Entry 9CZ2 (electron microscopy, 4.40 A resolution (low resolution: residue-level contacts below are approximate; hydrogen-bond / salt-bridge calls are withheld)); this record covers chains XV and XW of the 36 polymer chains in the assembly.

# Chain XV
Molecule: Modulator of FtsH protease HflC
Source organism: Escherichia coli BL21
UniProtKB: A0A376L393 (A0A376L393_ECOLX); residues 1-334 here correspond to UniProt positions 21-354 (UniProt number = residue number + 20)
Chain sequence (334 residues; numbered 1 to 334; the number before each row is that of its first residue):
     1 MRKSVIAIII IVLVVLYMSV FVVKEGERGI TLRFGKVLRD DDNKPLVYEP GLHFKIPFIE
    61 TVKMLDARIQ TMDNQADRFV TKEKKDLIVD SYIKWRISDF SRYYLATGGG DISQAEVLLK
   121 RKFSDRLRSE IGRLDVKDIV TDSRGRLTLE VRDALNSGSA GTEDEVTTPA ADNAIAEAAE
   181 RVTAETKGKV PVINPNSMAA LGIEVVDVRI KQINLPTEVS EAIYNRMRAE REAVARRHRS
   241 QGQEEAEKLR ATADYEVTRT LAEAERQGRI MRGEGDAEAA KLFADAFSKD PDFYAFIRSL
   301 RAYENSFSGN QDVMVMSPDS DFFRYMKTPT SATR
Unresolved in the structure: 1-232, 330-334

# Chain XW
Molecule: Modulator of FtsH protease HflK
Source organism: Escherichia coli BL21
UniProtKB: C3SG32 (C3SG32_ECOLX); residue numbers follow UniProt; this construct covers 1-419
Chain sequence (419 residues; row label = number of the first residue in the row):
     1 MAWNQPGNNG QDRDPWGSSK PGGNSEGNGN KGGRDQGPPD LDDIFRKLSK KLGGLGGGKG
    61 TGSGGGSSSQ GPRPQLGGRV VTIAAAAIVI IWAASGFYTI KEAERGVVTR FGKFSHLVEP
   121 GLNWKPTFID EVKPVNVEAV RELAASGVML TSDENVVRVE MNVQYRVTNP EKYLYSVTSP
   181 DDSLRQATDS ALRGVIGKYT MDRILTEGRT VIRSDTQREL EETIRPYDMG ITLLDVNFQA
   241 ARPPEEVKAA FDDAIAAREN EQQYIREAEA YTNEVQPRAN GQAQRILEEA RAYKAQTILE
   301 AQGEVARFAK LLPEYKAAPE ITRERLYIET MEKVLGNTRK VLVNDKGGNL MVLPLDQMLK
   361 GGNAPAAKSD NGASNLLRLP PASSSTTSGA SNTSSTSQGD IMDQRRANAQ RNDYQRQGE
Unresolved in the structure: 1-268, 356-419

# Chain XV / chain XW interface
Residue-residue contacts (66):
  A233(XV) with A270(XW)
  R236(XV) with E274(XW)
  R237(XV) with A270(XW); N273(XW)
  S240(XV) with P277(XW)
  E244(XV) with P277(XW); N280(XW)
  K248(XV) with N280(XW); Q284(XW)
  A251(XV) with E288(XW)
  T252(XV) with E288(XW)
  Y255(XV) with E288(XW); R291(XW); A292(XW); A295(XW)
  T258(XV) with A292(XW)
  R259(XV) with L299(XW)
  A262(XV) with Q296(XW); L299(XW)
  E263(XV) with L299(XW)
  R266(XV) with L299(XW); G303(XW)
  R269(XV) with E300(XW); G303(XW); E304(XW); R307(XW)
  I270(XV) with K310(XW)
  R272(XV) with R307(XW)
  G273(XV) with R307(XW); K310(XW)
  E274(XV) with K310(XW)
  D276(XV) with R307(XW)
  A277(XV) with K310(XW); E314(XW)
  A280(XV) with R325(XW)
  K281(XV) with E314(XW)
  F283(XV) with I321(XW); R325(XW)
  A284(XV) with A318(XW); R325(XW)
  F287(XV) with I321(XW)
  P291(XV) with I321(XW)
  Y294(XV) with R325(XW)
  R298(XV) with I328(XW); E329(XW); E332(XW)
  A302(XV) with I328(XW); E332(XW)
  N305(XV) with E332(XW)
  S306(XV) with L335(XW); G336(XW); K340(XW)
  F307(XV) with K340(XW); L342(XW)
  Q311(XV) with R339(XW)
  D312(XV) with T338(XW); R339(XW); K340(XW)
  V313(XV) with K340(XW); V341(XW); L342(XW)
  M314(XV) with V341(XW); L342(XW)
  V315(XV) with V341(XW); L342(XW); V343(XW)
Also at the interface, not in a pair above, chain XV (40 interface residues in all): Q241, A295
Also at the interface, not in a pair above, chain XW (39 interface residues in all): E269, G281, R285, A301, Q302, E324, N344

# Overview
Chain XV and chain XW form an interface of 40 and 39 residues respectively.
Chain XV is Modulator of FtsH protease HflC and chain XW is Modulator of FtsH protease HflK, both from
Escherichia coli BL21; the structure, Cryo-EM structure of a nautilus-like HflK/C assembly in complex with
FtsH AAA protease, was determined by electron microscopy.
